Entry 1RK1 (X-ray diffraction, 2.10 A resolution); this record covers chains A and P of the 3 polymer chains in the assembly.

Chain A:
Molecule: H-2 class I histocompatibility antigen, K-B alpha chain
From: Mus musculus
Notes: fragment: extracellular domain
Reference sequence: P01901 (HA1B_MOUSE); residues 1-274 here correspond to UniProt positions 22-295 (UniProt number = residue number + 21)
Chain sequence (274 residues; numbered 1 to 274; the number before each row is that of its first residue):
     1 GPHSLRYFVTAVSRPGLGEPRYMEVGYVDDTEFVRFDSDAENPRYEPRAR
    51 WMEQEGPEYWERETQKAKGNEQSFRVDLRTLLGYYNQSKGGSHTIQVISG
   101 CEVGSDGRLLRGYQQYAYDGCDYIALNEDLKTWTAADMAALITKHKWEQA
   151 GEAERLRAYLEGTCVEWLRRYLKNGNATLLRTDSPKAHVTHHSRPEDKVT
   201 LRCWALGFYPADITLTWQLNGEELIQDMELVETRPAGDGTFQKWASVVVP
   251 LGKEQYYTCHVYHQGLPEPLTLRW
Cystine bridges: Cys101-Cys164, Cys203-Cys259
Glycans and other covalent adducts: N-acetylglucosamine (NAG) linked to Asn86; glycan linked to Asn176
Swiss-Prot annotation at these positions:
  - glycosylation (N-linked (GlcNAc...) asparagine): Asn86, Asn176
From the paper describing this entry:
  - post-translational modification sites: Asn86, Asn176

Chain P:
Molecule: Glycoprotein B
Reference sequence: P06436 (VGLB_HSV1F); residues 1-8 here correspond to UniProt positions 498-505 (UniProt number = residue number + 497)
Chain sequence (8 residues; row label = number of the first residue in the row):
     1 SEIEFARL
Sequence notes: engineered mutation Glu2 (Ser499 in P06436)

Chain A / chain P interface:
Residue-residue contacts (41; chain A residue first):
  Tyr7(A) - Ser1(P)  hydrogen bond (side chain-backbone)
  Tyr7(A) - Glu2(P)
  Val9(A) - Glu2(P)
  Val9(A) - Phe5(P)  hydrophobic
  Glu24(A) - Glu2(P)
  Glu63(A) - Ser1(P)
  Glu63(A) - Glu2(P)
  Lys66(A) - Ser1(P)
  Lys66(A) - Glu2(P)  hydrogen bond (side chain-backbone)
  Asn70(A) - Ile3(P)
  Asn70(A) - Glu4(P)
  Asn70(A) - Phe5(P)  hydrogen bond (side chain-backbone)
  Ser73(A) - Arg7(P)  hydrogen bond
  Phe74(A) - Phe5(P)  hydrophobic
  Asp77(A) - Arg7(P)  salt bridge
  Asp77(A) - Leu8(P)  hydrogen bond (side chain-backbone)
  Thr80(A) - Leu8(P)
  Leu81(A) - Leu8(P)  hydrophobic
  Tyr84(A) - Leu8(P)  hydrogen bond (side chain-backbone)
  Val97(A) - Phe5(P)  hydrophobic
  Gln114(A) - Phe5(P)
  Tyr116(A) - Phe5(P)
  Tyr116(A) - Ala6(P)
  Tyr116(A) - Leu8(P)  hydrophobic
  Thr143(A) - Leu8(P)  hydrogen bond (side chain-backbone)
  Lys146(A) - Leu8(P)
  Trp147(A) - Ala6(P)
  Trp147(A) - Arg7(P)  hydrogen bond (side chain-backbone)
  Trp147(A) - Leu8(P)  hydrophobic
  Glu152(A) - Ala6(P)
  Arg155(A) - Ile3(P)
  Arg155(A) - Glu4(P)  hydrogen bond (side chain-backbone)
  Arg155(A) - Phe5(P)
  Arg155(A) - Ala6(P)
  Leu156(A) - Ile3(P)  hydrophobic
  Tyr159(A) - Ser1(P)  hydrogen bond (side chain-backbone)
  Tyr159(A) - Glu2(P)
  Tyr159(A) - Ile3(P)  hydrophobic
  Thr163(A) - Ser1(P)
  Trp167(A) - Ser1(P)  hydrogen bond
  Tyr171(A) - Ser1(P)  hydrogen bond (side chain-backbone)
Other interface residues (no listed pair), chain A (33 interface residues in all): Leu5, Tyr22, Tyr45, Tyr59, Val76, Ile95, Ser99, Tyr123

In short:
The interface between chain A and chain P involves 33 residues on one side and 8 on the other; the contacts
include 12 hydrogen bonds and 1 salt bridge. Among the polar pairs are Asp77(A)-Arg7(P), Tyr7(A)-Ser1(P) and
Lys66(A)-Glu2(P). The paper reports modification sites Asn86(A) and Asn176(A).
Chain A is H-2 class I histocompatibility antigen, K-B alpha chain (Mus musculus) and chain P is Glycoprotein
B; the structure, Mhc Class I Natural H-2Kb Heavy Chain Complexed With beta-2 Microglobulin and Herpes Simplex
Virus Mutant ..., was determined by X-ray diffraction together with 1RJY, 1RJZ and 1RK0 from the same study.
